Entry 2FED (X-ray diffraction, 3.32 A resolution); this record covers chains E and F of the 6 polymer chains in the assembly.

# Chain E
Molecule: Fab fragment, heavy chain
Organism: Homo sapiens
Notes: fragment: Heavy Chain; antibody fragment or engineered binder
Chain sequence (222 residues; row label = number of the first residue in the row):
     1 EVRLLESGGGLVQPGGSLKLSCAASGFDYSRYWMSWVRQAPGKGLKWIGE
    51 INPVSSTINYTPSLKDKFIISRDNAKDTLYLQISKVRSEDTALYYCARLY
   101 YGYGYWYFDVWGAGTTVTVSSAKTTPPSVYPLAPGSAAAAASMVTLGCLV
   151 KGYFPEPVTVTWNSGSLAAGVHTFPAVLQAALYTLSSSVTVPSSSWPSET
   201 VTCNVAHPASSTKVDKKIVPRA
Unresolved in the structure: 1
Disulfide bonds: C22-C96, C148-C203

# Chain F
Molecule: Fab fragment, light chain
Organism: Homo sapiens
Notes: fragment: Light Chain; antibody fragment or engineered binder
Chain sequence (211 residues; numbered 1 to 211; the number before each row is that of its first residue):
     1 DIVLTQSPAIMSAAPGDKVTMTCSASSSVSYIHWYQQKSGTSPKRWIYDT
    51 SKLTSGVPVRFSGSGSGTSYSLTINTMEAEDAATYYCQQWSSHPQTFGGG
   101 TKLEILRADAAPTVSIFPPSSEQLTSGGASVVCFLNNFYPKDINVKWKID
   151 GSERQNGVLNSWTDQDSKDSTYSMSSTLTLTKDEYERHNSYTCEATHKTS
   201 TSPIVKSFNRA
Disulfide bonds: C23-C87, C133-C193

# Interface between chain E and chain F
Residue-residue contacts - 80 pairs, chain E then chain F:
  Q39(E) - Q37(F)  hydrogen bond
  Q39(E) - Y86(F)  hydrogen bond
  K43(E) - Y86(F)
  L45(E) - Y86(F)  hydrophobic
  L45(E) - F97(F)
  W47(E) - H93(F)
  W47(E) - P94(F)  hydrophobic
  W47(E) - Q95(F)
  E50(E) - W90(F)
  E50(E) - H93(F)
  P62(E) - D1(F)
  Y95(E) - Q37(F)  hydrogen bond
  Y95(E) - S42(F)
  Y95(E) - P43(F)
  L99(E) - W90(F)  hydrophobic
  G102(E) - D49(F)
  G102(E) - K52(F)
  Y103(E) - Y31(F)  hydrophobic
  Y103(E) - D49(F)  hydrogen bond (backbone-side chain)
  Y103(E) - K52(F)
  Y105(E) - S30(F)
  Y105(E) - Y31(F)  hydrophobic
  Y105(E) - H33(F)  hydrogen bond (backbone-side chain)
  Y105(E) - D49(F)
  Y105(E) - S91(F)
  W106(E) - H33(F)  hydrogen bond (backbone-side chain)
  W106(E) - Q88(F)
  W106(E) - W90(F)
  Y107(E) - H33(F)
  Y107(E) - Y35(F)
  Y107(E) - R45(F)
  Y107(E) - Y48(F)  hydrophobic
  F108(E) - Y35(F)  hydrogen bond (backbone-side chain)
  F108(E) - R45(F)
  F108(E) - Q88(F)
  F108(E) - Q95(F)
  F108(E) - F97(F)  hydrophobic
  D109(E) - R45(F)  salt bridge
  W111(E) - Y35(F)
  W111(E) - P43(F)
  W111(E) - F97(F)  hydrophobic
  G112(E) - S42(F)  hydrogen bond (backbone-side chain)
  A113(E) - S42(F)  hydrogen bond (backbone-side chain)
  Y130(E) - S120(F)
  Y130(E) - E122(F)
  Y130(E) - Q123(F)
  Y130(E) - S126(F)  hydrogen bond
  P131(E) - S120(F)
  P131(E) - E122(F)
  L132(E) - F117(F)
  L132(E) - V132(F)  hydrophobic
  A133(E) - F117(F)
  A133(E) - P118(F)
  T145(E) - S115(F)
  T145(E) - F117(F)
  L146(E) - F117(F)  hydrophobic
  K151(E) - S130(F)
  H172(E) - N136(F)
  H172(E) - N137(F)  hydrogen bond
  H172(E) - S173(F)  hydrogen bond
  F174(E) - F134(F)  hydrophobic
  F174(E) - N136(F)
  F174(E) - S161(F)
  F174(E) - T163(F)
  F174(E) - S173(F)
  F174(E) - M174(F)
  F174(E) - S175(F)
  P175(E) - S161(F)  hydrogen bond (backbone-side chain)
  P175(E) - W162(F)
  V177(E) - L159(F)  hydrophobic
  V177(E) - N160(F)
  V177(E) - S161(F)
  Q179(E) - L159(F)
  S186(E) - F134(F)
  S187(E) - F134(F)
  S188(E) - F134(F)
  S188(E) - N136(F)  hydrogen bond
  R221(E) - P118(F)  hydrogen bond (side chain-backbone)
  R221(E) - P119(F)  hydrogen bond (side chain-backbone)
  R221(E) - S120(F)
Other interface residues (no listed pair), chain E (44 interface residues in all): V37, G44, K46, G114, P134, G135, G147, L149, T173, K216
Other interface residues (no listed pair), chain F (43 interface residues in all): T41, I116

# Summary
44 residues of chain E and 43 residues of chain F are in contact; the contacts include 16 hydrogen bonds and 1
salt bridge. Polar pairs include D109(E)-R45(F), Q39(E)-Q37(F) and Q39(E)-Y86(F).
Here chain E is Fab fragment, heavy chain and chain F is Fab fragment, light chain, both from Homo sapiens.
Entry 2FED (Structure of the E203Q mutant of the Cl-/H+ exchanger CLC-ec1 from E.Coli) was determined by X-ray
diffraction (same publication as 2FEC and 2FEE).
